PDB entry 7WTP | electron microscopy, 3.80 A resolution | chains C2 and SO of the 19 polymer chains in the assembly

== Chain C2 ==
Molecule: 18S rRNA
Source organism: Saccharomyces cerevisiae
Sequence (1800 nucleotides; numbered 1 to 1800; the number before each row is that of its first residue):
     1 UAUCUGGUUG AUCCUGCCAG UAGUCAUAUG CUUGUCUCAA AGAUUAAGCC AUGCAUGUCU
    61 AAGUAUAAGC AAUUUAUACA GUGAAACUGC GAAUGGCUCA UUAAAUCAGU UAUCGUUUAU
   121 UUGAUAGUUC CUUUACUACA UGGUAUAACU GUGGUAAUUC UAGAGCUAAU ACAUGCUUAA
   181 AAUCUCGACC CUUUGGAAGA GAUGUAUUUA UUAGAUAAAA AAUCAAUGUC UUCGGACUCU
   241 UUGAUGAUUC AUAAUAACUU UUCGAAUCGC AUGGCCUUGU GCUGGCGAUG GUUCAUUCAA
   301 AUUUCUGCCC UAUCAACUUU CGAUGGUAGG AUAGUGGCCU ACCAUGGUUU CAACGGGUAA
   361 CGGGGAAUAA GGGUUCGAUU CCGGAGAGGG AGCCUGAGAA ACGGCUACCA CAUCCAAGGA
   421 AGGCAGCAGG CGCGCAAAUU ACCCAAUCCU AAUUCAGGGA GGUAGUGACA AUAAAUAACG
   481 AUACAGGGCC CAUUCGGGUC UUGUAAUUGG AAUGAGUACA AUGUAAAUAC CUUAACGAGG
   541 AACAAUUGGA GGGCAAGUCU GGUGCCAGCA GCCGCGGUAA UUCCAGCUCC AAUAGCGUAU
   601 AUUAAAGUUG UUGCAGUUAA AAAGCUCGUA GUUGAACUUU GGGCCCGGUU GGCCGGUCCG
   661 AUUUUUUCGU GUACUGGAUU UCCAACGGGG CCUUUCCUUC UGGCUAACCU UGAGUCCUUG
   721 UGGCUCUUGG CGAACCAGGA CUUUUACUUU GAAAAAAUUA GAGUGUUCAA AGCAGGCGUA
   781 UUGCUCGAAU AUAUUAGCAU GGAAUAAUAG AAUAGGACGU UUGGUUCUAU UUUGUUGGUU
   841 UCUAGGACCA UCGUAAUGAU UAAUAGGGAC GGUCGGGGGC AUCAGUAUUC AAUUGUCAGA
   901 GGUGAAAUUC UUGGAUUUAU UGAAGACUAA CUACUGCGAA AGCAUUUGCC AAGGACGUUU
   961 UCAUUAAUCA AGAACGAAAG UUAGGGGAUC GAAGAUGAUC AGAUACCGUC GUAGUCUUAA
  1021 CCAUAAACUA UGCCGACUAG GGAUCGGGUG GUGUUUUUUU AAUGACCCAC UCGGCACCUU
  1081 ACGAGAAAUC AAAGUCUUUG GGUUCUGGGG GGAGUAUGGU CGCAAGGCUG AAACUUAAAG
  1141 GAAUUGACGG AAGGGCACCA CCAGGAGUGG AGCCUGCGGC UUAAUUUGAC UCAACACGGG
  1201 GAAACUCACC AGGUCCAGAC ACAAUAAGGA UUGACAGAUU GAGAGCUCUU UCUUGAUUUU
  1261 GUGGGUGGUG GUGCAUGGCC GUUCUUAGUU GGUGGAGUGA UUUGUCUGCU UAAUUGCGAU
  1321 AACGAACGAG ACCUUAACCU ACUAAAUAGU GGUGCUAGCA UUUGCUGGUU AUCCACUUCU
  1381 UAGAGGGACU AUCGGUUUCA AGCCGAUGGA AGUUUGAGGC AAUAACAGGU CUGUGAUGCC
  1441 CUUAGACGUU CUGGGCCGCA CGCGCGCUAC ACUGACGGAG CCAGCGAGUC UAACCUUGGC
  1501 CGAGAGGUCU UGGUAAUCUU GUGAAACUCC GUCGUGCUGG GGAUAGAGCA UUGUAAUUAU
  1561 UGCUCUUCAA CGAGGAAUUC CUAGUAAGCG CAAGUCAUCA GCUUGCGUUG AUUACGUCCC
  1621 UGCCCUUUGU ACACACCGCC CGUCGCUAGU ACCGAUUGAA UGGCUUAGUG AGGCCUCAGG
  1681 AUCUGCUUAG AGAAGGGGGC AACUCCAUCU CAGAGCGGAG AAUUUGGACA AACUUGGUCA
  1741 UUUAGAGGAA CUAAAAGUCG UAACAAGGUU UCCGUAGGUG AACCUGCGGA AGGAUCAUUA
Not modelled in the structure: 73-75, 133-135, 489-498, 651-683, 707-732, 1140, 1157-1621, 1631-1634

== Chain SO ==
Molecule: 40S ribosomal protein S14-A
Source organism: Saccharomyces cerevisiae
UniProt: P06367 (RS14A_YEAST); residue numbers follow UniProt; this construct covers 1-137
Sequence (137 residues; numbered 1 to 137; the number before each row is that of its first residue):
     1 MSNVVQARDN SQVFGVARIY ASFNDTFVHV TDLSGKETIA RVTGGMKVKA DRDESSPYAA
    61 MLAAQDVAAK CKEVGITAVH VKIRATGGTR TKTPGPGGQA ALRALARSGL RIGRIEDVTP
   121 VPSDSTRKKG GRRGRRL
Not modelled in the structure: 1-9
Curated features (UniProtKB/Swiss-Prot):
  - modified residue: Ser-2 (N-acetylserine)

== Chain C2 / chain SO interface ==
Pairs across the interface (68):
  G885(C2) with Ser-123(SO), hydrogen bond to the base
  U886(C2) with Val-121(SO), hydrogen bond to the sugar; Pro-122(SO), base contact; Ser-123(SO), hydrogen bond to the base
  A887(C2) with Pro-120(SO), sugar contact; Pro-122(SO), sugar contact; Ser-125(SO), hydrogen bond to the base
  U894(C2) with Lys-36(SO), sugar contact
  G895(C2) with His-29(SO), base contact; Lys-36(SO), sugar contact; Glu-37(SO), sugar contact; Thr-38(SO), hydrogen bond to the sugar
  U896(C2) with Thr-38(SO), hydrogen bond to the sugar; Arg-41(SO), hydrogen bond to the base
  C897(C2) with Arg-41(SO), hydrogen bond to the base
  G899(C2) with Thr-43(SO), phosphate contact; Met-46(SO), phosphate contact
  A900(C2) with Asp-25(SO), phosphate contact; Thr-43(SO), hydrogen bond to the phosphate; Gly-45(SO), hydrogen bond to the phosphate
  G901(C2) with Ser-22(SO), phosphate contact; Asn-24(SO), phosphate contact; Asp-25(SO), phosphate contact
  G902(C2) with Asn-24(SO), hydrogen bond to the phosphate; Glu-54(SO), base contact
  U903(C2) with Asn-24(SO), hydrogen bond to the phosphate
  A905(C2) with Arg-52(SO), phosphate contact
  A906(C2) with Asp-51(SO), phosphate contact
  A915(C2) with Arg-41(SO), base contact
  U916(C2) with Phe-27(SO), base contact; Arg-41(SO), base contact
  U917(C2) with His-29(SO), hydrogen bond to the sugar; Arg-41(SO), base contact
  U918(C2) with Arg-18(SO), hydrogen bond to the phosphate; His-29(SO), sugar contact; Gly-35(SO), hydrogen bond to the sugar; Arg-84(SO), salt bridge to the phosphate
  A919(C2) with Arg-18(SO), salt bridge to the phosphate; Gly-35(SO), sugar contact; Lys-36(SO), sugar contact
  C927(C2) with Ser-123(SO), base contact; Asp-124(SO), hydrogen bond to the sugar
  U928(C2) with Asp-124(SO), phosphate contact
  A929(C2) with Val-121(SO), base contact; Pro-122(SO), base contact; Ser-123(SO), hydrogen bond to the base; Asp-124(SO), sugar contact
  U989(C2) with Thr-126(SO), hydrogen bond to the sugar; Arg-127(SO), hydrogen bond to the sugar
  C990(C2) with Arg-127(SO), hydrogen bond to the sugar; Lys-128(SO), sugar contact; Lys-129(SO), salt bridge to the phosphate
  G991(C2) with Lys-129(SO), phosphate contact; Gly-130(SO), phosphate contact
  C1006(C2) with Arg-136(SO), phosphate contact
  C1007(C2) with Arg-136(SO), salt bridge to the phosphate
  G1008(C2) with Arg-135(SO), salt bridge to the phosphate
  U1785(C2) with Arg-133(SO), salt bridge to the phosphate; Arg-136(SO), salt bridge to the phosphate
  G1786(C2) with Gly-130(SO), phosphate contact; Gly-131(SO), phosphate contact; Arg-133(SO), salt bridge to the phosphate
  C1787(C2) with Arg-127(SO), salt bridge to the phosphate; Gly-131(SO), phosphate contact; Arg-132(SO), phosphate contact
  G1788(C2) with Arg-127(SO), salt bridge to the phosphate; Arg-132(SO), salt bridge to the phosphate
  G1789(C2) with Arg-132(SO), salt bridge to the phosphate
Also at the interface, not in a pair above, chain C2 (37 interface residues in all): U888, A898, A926, A988
Also at the interface, not in a pair above, chain SO (37 interface residues in all): Tyr-20, Thr-31, Gly-88

== Summary ==
The chain C2/chain SO interface involves 37 residues from each chain; the contacts include 20 hydrogen bonds
and 12 salt bridges. Among the polar pairs are G885(C2)/Ser-123(SO), U886(C2)/Ser-123(SO) and
A887(C2)/Ser-125(SO).
Here chain C2 is 18S rRNA and chain SO is 40S ribosomal protein S14-A, both from Saccharomyces cerevisiae.
Entry 7WTP (Cryo-EM structure of a yeast pre-40S ribosomal subunit - State Tsr1-2 (with Rps2)) was determined
by electron microscopy (same publication as 7WTN, 7WTO, 7WTQ and 7WTR).
